7N4K - chains A and C of the 5 polymer chains in the assembly; structure by X-ray diffraction, 1.85 A resolution.

Chain A:
Name: H-2 class I histocompatibility antigen, D-B alpha chain
Organism: Mus musculus
UniProt: P01899 (HA11_MOUSE); residues 1-277 here correspond to UniProt positions 25-301 (UniProt number = residue number + 24)
Sequence (277 residues; numbered 1 to 277; the number before each row is that of its first residue):
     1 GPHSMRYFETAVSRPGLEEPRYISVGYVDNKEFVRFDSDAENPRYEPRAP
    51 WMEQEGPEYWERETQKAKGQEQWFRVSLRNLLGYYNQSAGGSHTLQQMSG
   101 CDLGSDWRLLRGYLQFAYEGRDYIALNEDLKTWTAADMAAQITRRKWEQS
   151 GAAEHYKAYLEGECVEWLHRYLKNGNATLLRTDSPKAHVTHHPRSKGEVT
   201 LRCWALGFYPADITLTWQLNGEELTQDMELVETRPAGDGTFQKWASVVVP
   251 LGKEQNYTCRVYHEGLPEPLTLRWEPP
Disordered / not traced: 177-180
Cystine bridges: Cys-101/Cys-164, Cys-203/Cys-259

Chain C:
Name: Peptide from Polymerase acidic protein
UniProt: O89752 (PA_I97A1); residues 1-10 here correspond to UniProt positions 224-233 (UniProt number = residue number + 223)
Sequence (10 residues; each row starts with the number of its first residue):
     1 SSLENFRAYV

How chain A and chain C interact:
Residue-residue contacts - 50 pairs, chain A then chain C:
  Met-5(A) / Ser-1(C)
  Tyr-7(A) / Ser-1(C)  hydrogen bond (side chain-backbone)
  Tyr-7(A) / Ser-2(C)  hydrogen bond (side chain-backbone)
  Tyr-45(A) / Ser-2(C)
  Glu-63(A) / Ser-1(C)  hydrogen bond
  Glu-63(A) / Ser-2(C)  hydrogen bond
  Lys-66(A) / Ser-1(C)  hydrogen bond
  Lys-66(A) / Ser-2(C)  hydrogen bond (side chain-backbone)
  Lys-66(A) / Glu-4(C)
  Gly-69(A) / Glu-4(C)
  Gln-70(A) / Leu-3(C)
  Gln-70(A) / Glu-4(C)
  Gln-70(A) / Asn-5(C)  hydrogen bond (side chain-backbone)
  Trp-73(A) / Asn-5(C)
  Trp-73(A) / Phe-6(C)  hydrogen bond (side chain-backbone)
  Trp-73(A) / Ala-8(C)  hydrogen bond (side chain-backbone)
  Trp-73(A) / Tyr-9(C)
  Trp-73(A) / Val-10(C)  hydrophobic
  Val-76(A) / Tyr-9(C)  hydrophobic
  Ser-77(A) / Tyr-9(C)
  Ser-77(A) / Val-10(C)  hydrogen bond (side chain-backbone)
  Asn-80(A) / Tyr-9(C)
  Asn-80(A) / Val-10(C)  hydrogen bond (side chain-backbone)
  Leu-81(A) / Val-10(C)  hydrophobic
  Tyr-84(A) / Val-10(C)  hydrogen bond (side chain-backbone)
  Gln-97(A) / Leu-3(C)
  Gln-97(A) / Asn-5(C)  hydrogen bond
  Ser-99(A) / Leu-3(C)
  Tyr-123(A) / Val-10(C)
  Thr-143(A) / Val-10(C)  hydrogen bond (side chain-backbone)
  Lys-146(A) / Tyr-9(C)  hydrogen bond (side chain-backbone)
  Lys-146(A) / Val-10(C)  hydrogen bond (side chain-backbone)
  Trp-147(A) / Ala-8(C)  hydrogen bond (side chain-backbone)
  Trp-147(A) / Tyr-9(C)  hydrogen bond (side chain-backbone)
  Trp-147(A) / Val-10(C)  hydrophobic
  Ser-150(A) / Phe-6(C)
  Ser-150(A) / Ala-8(C)
  Ala-152(A) / Phe-6(C)  hydrophobic
  His-155(A) / Glu-4(C)  hydrogen bond (side chain-backbone)
  His-155(A) / Asn-5(C)
  His-155(A) / Phe-6(C)  hydrogen bond (side chain-backbone)
  Tyr-156(A) / Leu-3(C)  hydrophobic
  Tyr-156(A) / Asn-5(C)
  Tyr-156(A) / Phe-6(C)  hydrogen bond (side chain-backbone)
  Tyr-159(A) / Ser-1(C)  hydrogen bond (side chain-backbone)
  Tyr-159(A) / Ser-2(C)
  Tyr-159(A) / Leu-3(C)
  Glu-163(A) / Ser-1(C)  hydrogen bond
  Trp-167(A) / Ser-1(C)
  Tyr-171(A) / Ser-1(C)  hydrogen bond (side chain-backbone)
Interface residues without a listed pair, chain A (33 interface residues in all): Tyr-59, Gln-72, Phe-74, Leu-95, Leu-114, Phe-116
Interface residues without a listed pair, chain C (10 interface residues in all): Arg-7

Summary:
33 residues of chain A and 10 residues of chain C are in contact, with 24 hydrogen bonds. Polar contacts
include Tyr-7(A)/Ser-1(C), Tyr-7(A)/Ser-2(C) and Glu-63(A)/Ser-1(C).
Here chain A is H-2 class I histocompatibility antigen, D-B alpha chain (Mus musculus) and chain C is Peptide
from Polymerase acidic protein. Entry 7N4K (6218 TCR in complex with H2-Db PA 224) was determined by X-ray
diffraction (same publication as 7N5C, 7N5P and 7N5Q).
